Entry 6P8V (X-ray diffraction, 2.64 A resolution); this record covers chains E and F of the 8 polymer chains in the assembly.

# Chain E (and F)
Molecule: ATPase, AAA family
Source organism: Escherichia coli MS 115-1
Notes: chain F of this document is another copy of the same molecule, construct and numbering; everything in this record applies to it too
UniProtKB: D7Y2H4 (D7Y2H4_ECOLX); residue numbers follow UniProt; this construct covers 2-311
Amino-acid sequence (311 residues; row label = number of the first residue in the row):
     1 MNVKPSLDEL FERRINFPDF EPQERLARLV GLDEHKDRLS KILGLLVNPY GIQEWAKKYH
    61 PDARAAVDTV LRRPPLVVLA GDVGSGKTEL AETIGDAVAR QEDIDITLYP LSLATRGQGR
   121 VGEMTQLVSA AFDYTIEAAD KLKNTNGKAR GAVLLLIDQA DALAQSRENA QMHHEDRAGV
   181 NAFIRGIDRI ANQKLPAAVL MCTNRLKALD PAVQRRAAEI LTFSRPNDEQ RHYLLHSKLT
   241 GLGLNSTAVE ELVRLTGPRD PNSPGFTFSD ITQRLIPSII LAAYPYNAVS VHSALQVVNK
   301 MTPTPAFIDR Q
Disordered / not traced: 1-4, 116-117, 145-147, 308-311 (chain F: 1-5, 114-123, 145-151, 161-175, 308-311)
Sequence notes: expression tag (1); engineered mutation Gln159 (Glu in D7Y2H4)
Modified / non-standard residues: Mse1 (selenomethionine); Mse124, Mse172, Mse201, Mse301 (selenomethionine; parent Met)
Small-molecule neighbours: ATP (adenosine-5'-triphosphate): Arg72, Asp188, Arg215, Arg216
UniProt features mapped onto this chain:
  - binding site (ATP): Gly84 to Glu89, Arg215, Arg216
  - mutagenesis: Lys87 (K87A: Partially inhibits second messenger synthesis by CdnC:Cap7:DNA complex)
What the authors report for this chain:
  - mutagenesis - E159Q: increased stability (proposed by the authors, not directly observed)
  - binding site for ATP: Lys87 (proposed by the authors, not directly observed)

# How chain E and chain F interact
Pairs across the interface (35; chain E residue first):
  Arg13(E) with Ala212(F)
  Glu21(E) with Asp188(F); Arg215(F), salt bridge; Arg216(F), salt bridge
  Glu24(E) with Arg72(F), salt bridge
  Arg25(E) with Arg215(F)
  Arg28(E) with Arg72(F)
  Glu89(E) with Arg215(F), salt bridge
  Thr240(E) with Ala63(F)
  Gly241(E) with His60(F), hydrogen bond (backbone-side chain)
  Leu242(E) with His60(F)
  Gln273(E) with Arg73(F), hydrogen bond (backbone-side chain)
  Pro277(E) with Thr69(F); Val70(F), hydrophobic; Arg73(F)
  Ile280(E) with Ala66(F); Val67(F); Val70(F), hydrophobic
  Leu281(E) with Lys41(F), hydrogen bond (backbone-side chain); Ile42(F), hydrophobic; Leu45(F), hydrophobic
  Ala282(E) with Lys41(F)
  Ala283(E) with Trp55(F)
  Tyr284(E) with Lys41(F), hydrogen bond (backbone-side chain); Leu45(F); Ile52(F), hydrophobic; Trp55(F); Glu102(F), hydrogen bond
  Pro285(E) with Trp55(F)
  Tyr286(E) with Tyr59(F), hydrogen bond (backbone-side chain)
  Asn287(E) with Trp55(F), hydrogen bond (backbone-side chain); Tyr59(F)
  Ala288(E) with Tyr59(F), hydrophobic; His60(F)
  Val289(E) with His60(F), hydrogen bond (backbone-side chain)
Interface residues without a listed pair, chain E (27 interface residues in all): Glu12, Phe20, Lys238, Gly243, Thr272, Ile276
Interface residues without a listed pair, chain F (23 interface residues in all): Gly51, Gln101, Asn192, Pro211

# In short
The interface between chain E and chain F involves 27 residues on one side and 23 on the other; the contacts
include 8 hydrogen bonds and 4 salt bridges. Among the polar pairs are Glu21(E)-Arg215(F), Glu21(E)-Arg216(F)
and Glu24(E)-Arg72(F). From the paper: a binding site for ATP at Lys87(E); E159Q of chain E increases
stability.
Both chains are ATPase, AAA family (Escherichia coli MS 115-1). Entry 6P8V (Structure of E. coli MS115-1
HORMA:CdnC:Trip13 complex) was determined by X-ray diffraction together with 6P8S, 6P8U and 6U7B from the same
study.
